Entry 1XMF (X-ray diffraction, 2.32 A resolution); this record covers chains B and D of the 6 polymer chains in the assembly.

Chain B:
Name: Methane monooxygenase component A alpha chain
Source organism: Methylococcus capsulatus
Notes: EC 1.14.13.25; fragment: alpha subunit
UniProt: P22869 (MEMA_METCA); residue numbers follow UniProt; this construct covers 1-527
Sequence (527 residues; numbered 1 to 527; the number before each row is that of its first residue):
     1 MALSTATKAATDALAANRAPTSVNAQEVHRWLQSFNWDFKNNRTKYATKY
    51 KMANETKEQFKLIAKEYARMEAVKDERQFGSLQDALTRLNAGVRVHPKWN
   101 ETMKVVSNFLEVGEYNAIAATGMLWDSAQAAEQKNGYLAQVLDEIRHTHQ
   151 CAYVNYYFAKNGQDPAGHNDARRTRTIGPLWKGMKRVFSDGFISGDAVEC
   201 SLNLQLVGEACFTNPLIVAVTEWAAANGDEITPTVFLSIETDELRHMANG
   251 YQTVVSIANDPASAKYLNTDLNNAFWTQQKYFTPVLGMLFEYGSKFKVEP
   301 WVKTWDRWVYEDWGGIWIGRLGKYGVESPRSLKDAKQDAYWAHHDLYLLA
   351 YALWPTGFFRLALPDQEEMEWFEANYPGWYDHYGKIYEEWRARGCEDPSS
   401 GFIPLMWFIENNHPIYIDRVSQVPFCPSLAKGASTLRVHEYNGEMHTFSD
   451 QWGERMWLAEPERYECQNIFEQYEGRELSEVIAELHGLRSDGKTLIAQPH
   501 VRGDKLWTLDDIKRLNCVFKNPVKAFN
Unresolved in the structure: 1-17
UniProt features mapped onto this chain:
  - active site: Cys151
  - binding site (Fe cation): Glu114, Glu144, His147, Glu209, Glu243, His246

Chain D:
Name: Methane monooxygenase component A beta chain
Source organism: Methylococcus capsulatus
Notes: EC 1.14.13.25; fragment: beta subunit
UniProt: P18798 (MEMB_METCA); residues 2-389 here correspond to UniProt positions 1-388 (UniProt number = residue number - 1)
Sequence (388 residues; numbered 2 to 389; the number before each row is that of its first residue):
     2 SMLGERRRGLTDPEMAEVILKALPEAPLDGNNKMGYFVTPRWKRLTEYEA
    52 LTVYAQPNADWIAGGLDWGDWTQKFHGGRPSWGNETTELRTVDWFKHRDP
   102 LRRWHAPYVKDKAEEWRYTDRFLQGYSADGQIRAMNPTWRDEFINRYWGA
   152 FLFNEYGLFNAHSQGAREALSDVTRVSLAFWGFDKIDIAQMIQLERGFLA
   202 KIVPGFDESTAVPKAEWTNGEVYKSARLAVEGLWQEVFDWNESAFSVHAV
   252 YDALFGQFVRREFFQRLAPRFGDNLTPFFINQAQTYFQIAKQGVQDLYYN
   302 CLGDDPEFSDYNRTVMRNWTGKWLEPTIAALRDFMGLFAKLPAGTTDKEE
   352 ITASLYRVVDDWIEDYASRIDFKADRDQIVKAVLAGLK
Differences from the reference sequence: conflict Glu18 (Ala17 in P18798), Arg370 (Ala369 in P18798)

Chain B / chain D interface:
Residue-residue contacts - 239 pairs, chain B then chain D:
  Arg18(B) with Ser128(D); Ala129(D)
  Ala19(B) with Ser128(D)
  Pro20(B) with Gln125(D); Ser128(D)
  Thr21(B) with Leu124(D); Gln125(D); Ser128(D), hydrogen bond (backbone-side chain); Phe199(D); Ile203(D)
  Ser22(B) with Asp121(D), hydrogen bond; Leu124(D); Gln125(D); Lys202(D), hydrogen bond (backbone-side chain)
  Val23(B) with Trp117(D); Leu195(D), hydrophobic; Gly198(D); Phe199(D), hydrophobic
  Glu27(B) with Lys202(D), salt bridge
  Val28(B) with Gln191(D); Gln194(D); Leu195(D), hydrophobic
  Trp31(B) with Gln194(D); Glu209(D), hydrogen bond; Ser210(D); Thr211(D)
  Leu32(B) with Gln191(D)
  Ser34(B) with Phe154(D); Thr211(D), hydrogen bond; Lys215(D), hydrogen bond (backbone-side chain)
  Phe35(B) with Leu153(D), hydrophobic; Phe154(D); Tyr157(D)
  Asn36(B) with Tyr157(D); Lys215(D); Trp235(D)
  Trp37(B) with Phe154(D); Gly158(D); Trp218(D); Thr219(D); Arg228(D); Val231(D), hydrophobic; Glu232(D), hydrogen bond
  Phe39(B) with Glu232(D); Trp235(D), hydrophobic; Gln236(D)
  Asn41(B) with Gln236(D); Glu237(D)
  Asn42(B) with Trp235(D); Gln236(D)
  Arg43(B) with Gln236(D), hydrogen bond (side chain-backbone); Phe239(D)
  Lys45(B) with Gln165(D), hydrogen bond; Trp235(D), hydrogen bond (side chain-backbone); Gln236(D); Val238(D), hydrogen bond (side chain-backbone); Phe239(D)
  Tyr46(B) with Arg80(D); Gln165(D); Arg168(D); Glu169(D), hydrogen bond
  Ile63(B) with Gln191(D); Met192(D), hydrophobic
  Ala64(B) with Lys113(D); Phe184(D), hydrophobic; Asp188(D); Gln191(D), hydrogen bond (backbone-side chain)
  Lys65(B) with Lys113(D); Trp117(D); Asp188(D), salt bridge; Met192(D); Gln283(D), hydrogen bond; Tyr287(D), hydrogen bond
  Glu66(B) with Trp117(D), hydrogen bond
  Tyr67(B) with His106(D), hydrogen bond; Phe184(D), hydrophobic
  Ala68(B) with Val110(D); Lys113(D); Ala114(D)
  Arg69(B) with Ala114(D); Trp117(D)
  Glu71(B) with His106(D)
  Ala72(B) with Val110(D); Ala114(D), hydrophobic
  Asp75(B) with Ala107(D); Val110(D)
  Phe79(B) with Trp105(D), hydrophobic
  Val93(B) with Leu24(D)
  Arg94(B) with Leu11(D); Ile20(D); Leu21(D)
  Val95(B) with Ile20(D); Leu24(D)
  His96(B) with Ile20(D)
  Pro97(B) with Ala23(D)
  Glu111(B) with Ala56(D)
  Val112(B) with Pro58(D), hydrophobic
  Tyr115(B) with Ala56(D), hydrophobic; Gln57(D), hydrogen bond; Trp83(D), hydrophobic; Ser172(D), hydrogen bond (side chain-backbone); Asp173(D), hydrogen bond (side chain-backbone); Arg176(D), hydrogen bond
  Asn116(B) with Pro58(D); Trp83(D)
  Ile118(B) with Arg176(D)
  Ala119(B) with Trp83(D), hydrophobic; Ala167(D); Arg168(D); Arg176(D)
  Gly122(B) with Ser164(D); Ala167(D)
  Met123(B) with Arg168(D), hydrogen bond
  Trp125(B) with Phe160(D), hydrophobic; Asn161(D); His163(D); Ser164(D); Ala167(D), hydrophobic
  Asp126(B) with Ser164(D), hydrogen bond; Gln165(D)
  Ala131(B) with Tyr157(D)
  Lys134(B) with Tyr157(D); Asn161(D)
  Leu138(B) with Phe160(D), hydrophobic; Phe184(D), hydrophobic; Ile187(D), hydrophobic
  Leu142(B) with His106(D), hydrogen bond (backbone-side chain); Phe181(D), hydrophobic; Phe184(D), hydrophobic
  Ile145(B) with Ala180(D), hydrophobic
  Arg146(B) with His106(D)
  His149(B) with Leu52(D); Thr53(D), hydrogen bond; Trp105(D); His106(D), hydrogen bond (side chain-backbone)
  Ala152(B) with Met35(D); Leu52(D)
  Tyr153(B) with Leu52(D)
  Tyr156(B) with Met35(D), hydrophobic; Glu48(D), hydrogen bond; Ala51(D), hydrophobic; Leu52(D), hydrophobic
  Ala159(B) with Asn33(D); Met35(D), hydrophobic
  Lys160(B) with Asn33(D), hydrogen bond (backbone-side chain)
  Gln163(B) with Leu24(D); Pro25(D); Pro28(D); Leu29(D), hydrogen bond (backbone-backbone)
  Asp164(B) with Leu29(D)
  Pro165(B) with Asp30(D); Asn32(D); Asn33(D)
  Ala166(B) with Asp30(D)
  His168(B) with Met35(D)
  Asn169(B) with Asn32(D), hydrogen bond (side chain-backbone); Lys34(D); Met35(D); Gly36(D), hydrogen bond (backbone-backbone); Tyr37(D); Phe38(D)
  Asp170(B) with Tyr37(D), hydrogen bond; Phe38(D)
  Arg172(B) with Ala51(D), hydrogen bond (side chain-backbone); Leu52(D), hydrogen bond (side chain-backbone); Thr53(D); Val54(D), hydrogen bond (side chain-backbone); Tyr55(D); Ala56(D)
  Arg173(B) with Tyr37(D), hydrogen bond; Phe38(D); Leu67(D)
  Thr176(B) with Asp68(D); Trp69(D), hydrogen bond (backbone-side chain)
  Trp181(B) with Pro58(D), hydrophobic; Asp68(D), hydrogen bond
  Lys182(B) with Trp69(D), hydrogen bond (side chain-backbone); Thr73(D)
  Lys185(B) with Asp68(D), salt bridge; Thr73(D)
  Arg186(B) with Thr73(D), hydrogen bond (backbone-side chain); Gln74(D), hydrogen bond
  Asp190(B) with Trp72(D); Thr73(D), hydrogen bond (side chain-backbone); Gln74(D), hydrogen bond (side chain-backbone); Ser82(D), hydrogen bond
  Gly191(B) with Gln74(D)
  Ile193(B) with Phe76(D); Ser82(D); Trp83(D), hydrophobic; Arg168(D), hydrogen bond (backbone-side chain)
  Ser194(B) with Gln74(D), hydrogen bond (backbone-side chain); Lys75(D); Phe76(D); Ser82(D), hydrogen bond
  Gly195(B) with Phe76(D)
  Glu222(B) with Arg7(D), salt bridge
  Ala225(B) with Arg9(D); Gly10(D), hydrogen bond (backbone-backbone)
  Ala226(B) with Gly10(D); Met16(D)
  Asn227(B) with Ile20(D)
  Gly228(B) with Gly10(D); Leu11(D); Ile20(D)
  Glu230(B) with Arg9(D), salt bridge; Leu11(D)
  Phe296(B) with Met16(D), hydrophobic; Val19(D), hydrophobic
  Arg360(B) with Leu29(D)
  Gln422(B) with Thr73(D)
  Glu460(B) with His77(D)
  Glu462(B) with Lys75(D); His77(D); Gly78(D), hydrogen bond (side chain-backbone); Gly79(D)
  Arg463(B) with Thr73(D); Gln74(D); Lys75(D), hydrogen bond (side chain-backbone); Phe76(D); His77(D), hydrogen bond
  Tyr464(B) with Thr73(D); Gln74(D), hydrogen bond
  Glu465(B) with Asp71(D); Lys75(D), salt bridge
  Cys466(B) with Asp71(D); Trp72(D); Thr73(D)
  Gln467(B) with Trp69(D); Gly70(D); Asp71(D), hydrogen bond (side chain-backbone)
  Ile469(B) with Trp69(D), hydrophobic
  Gln472(B) with Trp69(D)
  Tyr473(B) with Trp69(D)
  Arg489(B) with Leu29(D), hydrogen bond (side chain-backbone); Asp30(D)
  Ser490(B) with Asp30(D), hydrogen bond; Asn32(D)
  Gly503(B) with Leu29(D)
Also at the interface, not in a pair above, chain B (116 interface residues in all): Asn24, Ala25, Arg30, Leu62, Leu89, Ala120, Asn135, Thr148, Gly162, Arg175, Ser189, Glu199, Lys295, Val420, Asn468, Leu485, Arg502
Also at the interface, not in a pair above, chain D (113 interface residues in all): Arg8, Ala27, Tyr109, Lys111, Glu116, Arg118, Thr120, Asp130, Gly131, Val177, Ala190

Overview:
Chain B and chain D form an interface of 116 and 113 residues respectively; the contacts include 55 hydrogen
bonds and 6 salt bridges. Polar pairs include Glu27(B)-Lys202(D), Lys65(B)-Asp188(D) and Lys185(B)-Asp68(D).
UniProt lists active-site residue Cys151(B) and 6 Fe cation-binding residues on chain B.
Here chain B is Methane monooxygenase component A alpha chain and chain D is Methane monooxygenase component A
beta chain, both from Methylococcus capsulatus. Entry 1XMF (Structure of Mn(II)-Soaked Apo Methane
Monooxygenase Hydroxylase Crystals from M. capsulatus (Bath)) was determined by X-ray diffraction, deposited
together with 1XMG and 1XMH.
